PDB entry 6RDT | electron microscopy, 3.40 A resolution | chains 1 and 7 of the 31 polymer chains in the assembly

Chain 1:
Protein: ATP synthase associated protein ASA1
Source organism: Polytomella sp. Pringsheim 198.80
Reference sequence: Q85JD5 (Q85JD5_9CHLO); residue numbers follow UniProt; this construct covers 1-618
Chain sequence (618 residues; row label = number of the first residue in the row):
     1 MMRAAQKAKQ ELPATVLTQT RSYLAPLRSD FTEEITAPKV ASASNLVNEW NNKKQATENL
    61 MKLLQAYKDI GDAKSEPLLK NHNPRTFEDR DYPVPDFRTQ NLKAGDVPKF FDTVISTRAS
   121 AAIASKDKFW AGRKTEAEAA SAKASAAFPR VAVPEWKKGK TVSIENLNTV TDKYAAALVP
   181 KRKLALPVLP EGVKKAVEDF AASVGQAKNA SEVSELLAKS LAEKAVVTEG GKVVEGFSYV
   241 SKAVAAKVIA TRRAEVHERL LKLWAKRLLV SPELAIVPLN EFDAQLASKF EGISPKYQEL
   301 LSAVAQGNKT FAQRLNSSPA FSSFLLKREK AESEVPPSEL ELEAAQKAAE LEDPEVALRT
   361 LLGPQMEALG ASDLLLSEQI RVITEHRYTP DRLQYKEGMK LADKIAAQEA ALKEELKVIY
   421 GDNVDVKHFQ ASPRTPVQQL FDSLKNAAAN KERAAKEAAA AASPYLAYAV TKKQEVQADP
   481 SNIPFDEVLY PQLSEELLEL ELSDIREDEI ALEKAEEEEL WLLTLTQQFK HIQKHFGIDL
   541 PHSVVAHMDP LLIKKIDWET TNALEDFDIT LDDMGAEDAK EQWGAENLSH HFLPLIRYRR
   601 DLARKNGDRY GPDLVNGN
Disordered / not traced: 1-22, 618

Chain 7:
Protein: Mitochondrial ATP synthase associated protein ASA7
Source organism: Polytomella sp. Pringsheim 198.80
Reference sequence: D8V7I2 (D8V7I2_9CHLO); numbering as in UniProt (aligned over 1-190)
Chain sequence (190 residues; each row starts with the number of its first residue):
     1 MSSVRAGVEA GRRDLTTFTF SGLQDAPVAA LSGSIKLNVA AKAGKAEVTV AAGAAKAATQ
    61 VSAAALRKLS GSKISLAEVA RISVLHSSIQ NYLLSLSNER YQLLSQWPDF TTMYGKDFYY
   121 RAHPEDLKKF YDAADEYYKL YETVTEFDSL SALASQVVPN YAARRRSTVH PAIGSTVADG
   181 AFTNFLLSKQ
Disordered / not traced: 1-14

Chain 1 / chain 7 interface:
Contacting residue pairs - 106 pairs, chain 1 then chain 7:
  Tyr23(1) with Arg81(7); Ile82(7), hydrophobic; His86(7); Ser151(7); Ser155(7), hydrogen bond (backbone-side chain)
  Ala25(1) with Ser155(7)
  Pro26(1) with Pro159(7)
  Arg28(1) with Asn160(7); Ala163(7); Arg166(7), hydrogen bond (backbone-side chain)
  Ser29(1) with Arg166(7)
  Asp30(1) with Arg166(7), salt bridge
  Phe31(1) with Arg166(7); Thr168(7)
  Thr32(1) with Ala163(7), hydrogen bond (side chain-backbone); Arg166(7), hydrogen bond (backbone-backbone); Ser167(7), hydrogen bond (backbone-side chain); Thr168(7), hydrogen bond (backbone-backbone)
  Glu33(1) with Thr168(7)
  Ile35(1) with Val169(7), hydrophobic; Ile173(7), hydrophobic; Gly174(7)
  Thr36(1) with Arg164(7), hydrogen bond (backbone-side chain); Ser175(7)
  Ala37(1) with Ser175(7)
  Pro38(1) with Arg164(7)
  Leu46(1) with Arg100(7)
  Val47(1) with Leu103(7), hydrophobic
  Trp50(1) with Arg100(7); Leu103(7), hydrophobic; Leu104(7), hydrophobic; Trp107(7); Leu140(7), hydrophobic
  Lys53(1) with Trp107(7); Glu136(7), salt bridge
  Lys54(1) with Gln106(7); Trp107(7)
  Thr57(1) with Trp107(7)
  Leu60(1) with Lys129(7); Phe130(7), hydrophobic
  Met61(1) with Pro108(7); Asp109(7); Phe110(7), hydrophobic; Met113(7); Phe130(7), hydrophobic
  Leu63(1) with Asp126(7)
  Leu64(1) with Phe118(7); Ala122(7), hydrophobic; Phe130(7), hydrophobic
  Gln65(1) with Met113(7); Phe118(7)
  Tyr67(1) with Arg121(7); Ala122(7), hydrophobic; His123(7); Asp126(7), hydrogen bond
  Lys68(1) with Asp117(7), salt bridge; Phe118(7); Arg121(7)
  Gly71(1) with Arg121(7)
  Asp72(1) with Arg121(7), salt bridge
  Glu76(1) with Arg121(7), hydrogen bond (backbone-side chain)
  Pro77(1) with Arg121(7)
  Leu78(1) with Tyr120(7); Arg121(7)
  Leu79(1) with Tyr120(7), hydrophobic
  His82(1) with Tyr120(7), hydrogen bond (side chain-backbone); Ala122(7)
  Trp130(1) with Arg121(7); Ala122(7); His123(7), hydrogen bond (backbone-side chain)
  Lys134(1) with His123(7); Asp126(7), salt bridge; Lys129(7)
  Phe148(1) with Met113(7), hydrophobic
  Pro149(1) with Pro108(7); Asp109(7), hydrogen bond (backbone-backbone)
  Arg150(1) with Gln106(7), hydrogen bond (side chain-backbone); Trp107(7); Pro108(7); Asp109(7)
  Val151(1) with Ser105(7); Trp107(7), hydrogen bond (backbone-backbone); Pro108(7); Asp109(7); Tyr137(7)
  Val153(1) with Tyr101(7); Ser105(7); Tyr137(7); Tyr141(7), hydrophobic
  Pro154(1) with Tyr101(7), hydrogen bond (backbone-side chain); Tyr141(7)
  Trp156(1) with Leu94(7), hydrophobic; Asn98(7); Tyr101(7), hydrophobic; Gln102(7), hydrogen bond (backbone-side chain); Phe147(7), hydrophobic
  Lys157(1) with Asn98(7)
  Lys158(1) with Ser95(7); Asn98(7); Glu99(7), salt bridge
  Asp486(1) with Lys116(7), salt bridge
  Tyr490(1) with Gly115(7); Lys116(7), hydrogen bond (side chain-backbone); Asp117(7)
  Leu493(1) with Lys116(7); Tyr120(7), hydrophobic
Interface residues without a listed pair, chain 1 (52 interface residues in all): Leu24, Asn51, Glu58, Lys126, Ala131
Interface residues without a listed pair, chain 7 (57 interface residues in all): Ser97, Thr112, Tyr119, Pro124, Leu127, Ala133, Val144, Ala152, Ala178

Overview:
52 residues of chain 1 face 57 of chain 7 across their interface; the contacts include 17 hydrogen bonds and 7
salt bridges. Polar contacts include Asp30(1)-Arg166(7), Lys53(1)-Glu136(7) and Lys68(1)-Asp117(7).
Chain 1 is ATP synthase associated protein ASA1 and chain 7 is Mitochondrial ATP synthase associated protein
ASA7, both from Polytomella sp. Pringsheim 198.80; the structure, Cryo-EM structure of Polytomella F-ATP
synthase, Rotary substate 1E, composite map, was determined by electron microscopy together with 6RD4, 6RD5,
6RD6, 6RD7, 6RD8, 6RD9 and 46 further entries from the same study.
